PDB entry 6RE0 | electron microscopy, 3.60 A resolution | chains H and I of the 31 polymer chains in the assembly

# Chain H (and I)
Protein: Mitochondrial ATP synthase subunit c
Source organism: Polytomella sp. Pringsheim 198.80
Notes: chain I of this document is another copy of the same molecule, construct and numbering; everything in this record applies to it too
UniProtKB: D7P7X5 (D7P7X5_9CHLO); numbering as in UniProt (aligned over 1-127)
Chain sequence (127 residues; row label = number of the first residue in the row):
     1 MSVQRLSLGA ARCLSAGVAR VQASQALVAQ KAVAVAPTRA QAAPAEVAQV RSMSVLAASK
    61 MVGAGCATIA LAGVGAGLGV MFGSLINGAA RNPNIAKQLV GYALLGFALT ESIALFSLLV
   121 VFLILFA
Not modelled in the structure: 1-53

# Interface between chain H and chain I
Contacting residue pairs (83; chain H residue first):
  Ser54(H) with Val55(I); Leu56(I)
  Ala57(H) with Leu56(I)
  Ala58(H) with Val55(I); Leu56(I), hydrophobic; Ser59(I), hydrogen bond (backbone-side chain)
  Met61(H) with Leu56(I), hydrophobic; Ser59(I); Lys60(I); Gly63(I); Ile124(I); Ala127(I)
  Val62(H) with Ser59(I); Val62(I), hydrophobic; Gly63(I); Cys66(I)
  Ala64(H) with Ile124(I), hydrophobic
  Gly65(H) with Gly63(I); Cys66(I); Ala67(I)
  Cys66(H) with Cys66(I), hydrogen bond (backbone-side chain)
  Thr68(H) with Ala67(I); Ala70(I); Val120(I)
  Ile69(H) with Cys66(I); Ile69(I), hydrophobic; Ala70(I)
  Leu71(H) with Ala70(I); Ile113(I); Ser117(I)
  Ala72(H) with Ala70(I); Gly73(I)
  Val74(H) with Ile113(I), hydrophobic
  Gly75(H) with Gly73(I); Gly77(I); Ile113(I)
  Ala76(H) with Gly73(I), hydrogen bond (backbone-backbone); Gly77(I)
  Leu78(H) with Leu109(I); Thr110(I); Ile113(I), hydrophobic
  Gly79(H) with Gly77(I); Met81(I); Thr110(I)
  Val80(H) with Val80(I), hydrophobic
  Phe82(H) with Met81(I); Gly106(I); Leu109(I), hydrophobic
  Gly83(H) with Met81(I); Ser84(I), hydrogen bond (backbone-side chain)
  Leu85(H) with Tyr102(I), hydrophobic
  Ile86(H) with Met81(I), hydrophobic; Ser84(I); Leu85(I), hydrophobic; Ala103(I), hydrophobic
  Asn87(H) with Ser84(I); Asn87(I), hydrogen bond; Gly88(I)
  Ala89(H) with Ile95(I)
  Ala90(H) with Gly88(I); Asn92(I), hydrogen bond (backbone-side chain); Ile95(I); Leu99(I), hydrophobic
  Pro93(H) with Ile95(I), hydrophobic; Gln98(I)
  Ala96(H) with Gln98(I); Tyr102(I)
  Lys97(H) with Tyr102(I), hydrogen bond
  Val100(H) with Tyr102(I)
  Leu104(H) with Leu109(I), hydrophobic
  Phe107(H) with Leu109(I), hydrophobic
  Glu111(H) with Ser112(I), hydrogen bond; Ile113(I); Phe116(I)
  Ala114(H) with Ile113(I), hydrophobic
  Leu115(H) with Phe116(I), hydrophobic
  Leu118(H) with Phe116(I), hydrophobic; Val120(I), hydrophobic
  Val121(H) with Val120(I), hydrophobic
  Phe122(H) with Leu123(I), hydrophobic
  Leu125(H) with Leu123(I), hydrophobic; Ile124(I), hydrophobic
  Phe126(H) with Ala127(I)
Interface residues without a listed pair, chain H (41 interface residues in all): Ser59, Arg91
Interface residues without a listed pair, chain I (39 interface residues in all): Val74, Arg91, Leu105, Leu119

# In short
41 residues of chain H and 39 residues of chain I are in contact, with 8 hydrogen bonds. Polar contacts
include Ala58(H)-Ser59(I), Cys66(H)-Cys66(I) and Gly83(H)-Ser84(I).
Chain H and chain I are both Mitochondrial ATP synthase subunit c (Polytomella sp. Pringsheim 198.80); the
structure, Cryo-EM structure of Polytomella F-ATP synthase, Rotary substate 2A, monomer-masked refinement, was
determined by electron microscopy together with 6RD4, 6RD5, 6RD6, 6RD7, 6RD8, 6RD9 and 46 further entries from
the same study.
